PDB entry 8U9C | electron microscopy, 3.70 A resolution | chains E and F of the 7 polymer chains in the assembly

# Chain E (and F)
Name: Cell division control protein 48
From: Saccharomyces cerevisiae
Notes: EC 3.6.4.6; chain F of this document is another copy of the same molecule, construct and numbering; everything in this record applies to it too
UniProtKB: P25694 (CDC48_YEAST); numbering as in UniProt (aligned over 1-835)
Sequence (835 residues; each row starts with the number of its first residue):
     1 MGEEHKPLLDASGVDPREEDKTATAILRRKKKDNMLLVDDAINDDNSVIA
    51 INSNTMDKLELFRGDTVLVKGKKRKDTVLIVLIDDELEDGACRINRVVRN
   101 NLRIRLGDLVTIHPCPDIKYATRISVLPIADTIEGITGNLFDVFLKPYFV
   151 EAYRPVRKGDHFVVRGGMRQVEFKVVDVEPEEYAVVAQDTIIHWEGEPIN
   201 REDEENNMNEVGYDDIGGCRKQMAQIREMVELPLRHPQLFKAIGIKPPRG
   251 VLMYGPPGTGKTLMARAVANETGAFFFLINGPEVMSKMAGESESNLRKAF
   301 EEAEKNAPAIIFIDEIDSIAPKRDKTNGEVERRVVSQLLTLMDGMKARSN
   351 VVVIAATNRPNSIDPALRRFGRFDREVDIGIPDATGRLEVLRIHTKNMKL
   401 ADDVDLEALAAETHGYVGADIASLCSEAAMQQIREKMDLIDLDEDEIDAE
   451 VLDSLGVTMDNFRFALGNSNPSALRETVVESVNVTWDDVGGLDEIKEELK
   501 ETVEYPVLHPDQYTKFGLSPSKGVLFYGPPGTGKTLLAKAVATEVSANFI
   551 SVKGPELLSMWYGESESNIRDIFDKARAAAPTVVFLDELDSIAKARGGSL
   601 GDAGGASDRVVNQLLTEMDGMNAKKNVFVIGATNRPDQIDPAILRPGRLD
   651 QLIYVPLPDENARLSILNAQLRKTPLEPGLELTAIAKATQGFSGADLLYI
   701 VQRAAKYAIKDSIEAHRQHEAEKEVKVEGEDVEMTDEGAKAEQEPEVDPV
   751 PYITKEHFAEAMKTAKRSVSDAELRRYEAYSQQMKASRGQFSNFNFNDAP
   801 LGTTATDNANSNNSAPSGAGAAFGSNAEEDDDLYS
Not modelled in the structure: 1-210, 381-382, 439-449, 469-480, 714-751, 788-835 (chain F: 1-220, 255-259, 381-382, 471-492, 517-521, 530-531, 656-658, 726-743, 768-835)
Residues lining bound ligands: ADP (adenosine-5'-diphosphate): Asp-488, Val-489, Gly-490, Pro-530, Gly-531, Thr-532, Gly-533, Lys-534, Thr-535, Leu-536, Ile-666, Gly-694, Ala-695
UniProt features mapped onto this chain:
  - binding site (ATP): Pro-257 to Leu-263, Asn-358, His-394, Gly-531 to Leu-536
  - modified residue: Ser-472 (Phosphoserine), Ser-519 (Phosphoserine), Thr-735 (Phosphothreonine), Ser-770 (Phosphoserine)
  - cross-link (Glycyl lysine isopeptide (Lys-Gly)): Lys-305 (interchain with G-Cter in ubiquitin), Lys-322 (interchain with G-Cter in ubiquitin), Lys-346 (interchain with G-Cter in ubiquitin), Lys-522 (interchain with G-Cter in ubiquitin), Lys-539 (interchain with G-Cter in ubiquitin), Lys-594 (interchain with G-Cter in ubiquitin), Lys-673 (interchain with G-Cter in ubiquitin)
  - mutagenesis: Lys-261 (K261A: Moderate reduction in growth rate; K261T: Probable loss of ATP binding. Complete loss of catalytic activity), Glu-315 (E315A: Moderate reduction in growth rate; E315D: Severe loss of catalytic activity without affecting cooperativity between the 2 ATP-binding regions. Slight reduction in growth rate ...), Asn-358 (N358A: Slight reduction in growth rate. Restores cell growth; when associated with Q-315), Arg-369 (R369A: No effect on growth rate. Restores cell growth; when associated with Q-315), Pro-471 (P471A/S: Restores cell growth; when associated with Q-315), Arg-475 (R475H: Restores cell growth; when associated with Q-315), Lys-534 (K534A/T: Severe loss of catalytic activity. Lethal), Glu-588 (E588D: Moderate reduction in growth rate; E588Q: Lethal), Arg-645 (R645A: Lethal)
From the paper describing this entry:
  - catalytic residues: Glu-315, Arg-369, Arg-372, Glu-588, Arg-645, Arg-648 (citing earlier work)

# Interface between chain E and chain F
Contacting residue pairs - 14 pairs, chain E then chain F:
  Pro-555(E) / Arg-596(F)
  Glu-556(E) / Asn-612(F)
  Ser-559(E) / Gly-604(F)  hydrogen bond (side chain-backbone)
  Ser-559(E) / Gly-605(F)
  Met-560(E) / Leu-600(F)
  Met-560(E) / Asp-602(F)
  Met-560(E) / Gly-604(F)
  Met-560(E) / Gly-605(F)
  Pro-675(E) / Lys-515(F)
  Ile-709(E) / Gln-512(F)
  Ile-709(E) / Tyr-513(F)  hydrophobic
  Ile-709(E) / Phe-516(F)  hydrophobic
  Ser-712(E) / Gln-512(F)
  Ile-713(E) / Tyr-505(F)  hydrophobic
Other interface residues (no listed pair), chain E (13 interface residues in all): Lys-287, Leu-558, Trp-561, Ala-705, Ala-708
Other interface residues (no listed pair), chain F (15 interface residues in all): Asp-324, Gly-597, Gly-601, Asp-608

# Summary
Chain E and chain F form an interface of 13 and 15 residues respectively, with 1 hydrogen bond. Its one
hydrogen-bonded contact is Ser-559(E)/Gly-604(F). Chain E binds ADP. Curated annotation (UniProt) lists 15
ATP-binding residues and 9 mutagenesis sites on chain E. The paper reports catalytic residues Glu-315(E),
Arg-369(E) and Arg-372(E) among others.
Chain E and chain F are both Cell division control protein 48 (Saccharomyces cerevisiae); the structure,
Cdc48-Shp1 unfolding native substrate, Class 5, was determined by electron microscopy (same publication as
8U7T, 8U8I, 8U9P, 8U9Q, 8U9Z, 8UA0 and 3 further entries).
